Entry 5K9C (X-ray diffraction, 1.66 A resolution); this record covers chain A.

Chain A:
Name: Dihydroorotate dehydrogenase (quinone), mitochondrial
Source organism: Homo sapiens
Notes: EC 1.3.5.2
Reference sequence: Q02127 (PYRD_HUMAN); residues 30-396 here correspond to UniProt positions 29-395 (UniProt number = residue number - 1)
Sequence (368 residues; row label = number of the first residue in the row):
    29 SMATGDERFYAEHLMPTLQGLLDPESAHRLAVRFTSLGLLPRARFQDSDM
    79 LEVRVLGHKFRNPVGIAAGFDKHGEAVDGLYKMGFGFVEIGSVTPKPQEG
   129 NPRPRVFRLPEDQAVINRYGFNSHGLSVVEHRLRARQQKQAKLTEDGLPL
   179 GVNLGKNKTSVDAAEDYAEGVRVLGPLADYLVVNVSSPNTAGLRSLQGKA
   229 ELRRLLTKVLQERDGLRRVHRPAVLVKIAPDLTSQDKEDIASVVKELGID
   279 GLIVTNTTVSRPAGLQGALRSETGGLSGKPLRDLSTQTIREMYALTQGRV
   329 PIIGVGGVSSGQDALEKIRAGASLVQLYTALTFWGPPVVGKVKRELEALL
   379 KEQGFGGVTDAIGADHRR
Unresolved in the structure: 29-34, 219-225
Differences from the reference sequence: expression tag (29)
Swiss-Prot annotation at these positions:
  - active site: Ser215 (Nucleophile)
  - binding site (FMN): Ala96 to Lys100, Ser120, Asn181, Asn212, Lys255, Thr283, Gly306, Gly335, Tyr356, Thr357
  - binding site (substrate): Lys100, Asn145 to Phe149, Asn212 to Asn217, Asn284, Thr285
Ligand contacts:
  - FNR (1-deoxy-1-(7,8-dimethyl-2,4-dioxo-3,4-dihydro-2H-benzo[g]pteridin-1-id-10(5h)-yl)-5-O-phosphonato-D-ribitol): Ala95, Ala96, Gly97, Lys100, Gly119, Ser120, Val143, Asn145, Tyr147, Phe149, Asn181, Asn212, Lys255, Thr283, Asn284, Thr285, Ser305, Gly306, Leu309, Val333, Gly334, Gly335, Val336, Gln354, Leu355, Tyr356, Thr357
  - MLJ (N-[3-oxidanylidene-3-[[(1R)-1,2,3,4-tetrahydronaphthalen-1-yl]amino]propyl]-4-(trifluoromethyloxy)benzamide): Met43, Leu46, Gln47, Leu50, Pro52, Ala55, His56, Leu58, Ala59, Phe62, Phe98, Val134, Arg136, Val143, Tyr356, Thr360, Phe361
  - orotic acid (ORO): Lys100, Asn145, Arg146, Tyr147, Gly148, Phe149, Asn150, Asn212, Ser215, Pro216, Asn217, Asn284, Thr285
Reported in the primary citation:
  - binding site for MLJ: Met43, Leu46, Gln47, Leu50, Pro52, Ala55, His56, Leu58, Ala59, Phe62, Phe98, Val134, Arg136, Tyr356, Thr360, Phe361

Overview:
Bound to chain A: compound FNR, orotic acid and compound MLJ. UniProt lists active-site residue Ser215, 14
FMN-binding residues and 14 substrate-binding residues. From the paper: a binding site for MLJ at Met43, Leu46
and Gln47 among others.
Chain A is Dihydroorotate dehydrogenase (quinone), mitochondrial (Homo sapiens); the structure, Crystal
structure of human dihydroorotate dehydrogenase with ML390, was determined by X-ray diffraction (same
publication as 5K9D).
